1KOH - chain A; structure by X-ray diffraction, 3.80 A resolution.

== Chain A ==
Name: Tip associating protein
Organism: Homo sapiens
Reference sequence: Q9UBU9 (NXF1_HUMAN); residues 96-372 here = UniProt positions 96-372
Chain sequence (277 residues; each row starts with the number of its first residue):
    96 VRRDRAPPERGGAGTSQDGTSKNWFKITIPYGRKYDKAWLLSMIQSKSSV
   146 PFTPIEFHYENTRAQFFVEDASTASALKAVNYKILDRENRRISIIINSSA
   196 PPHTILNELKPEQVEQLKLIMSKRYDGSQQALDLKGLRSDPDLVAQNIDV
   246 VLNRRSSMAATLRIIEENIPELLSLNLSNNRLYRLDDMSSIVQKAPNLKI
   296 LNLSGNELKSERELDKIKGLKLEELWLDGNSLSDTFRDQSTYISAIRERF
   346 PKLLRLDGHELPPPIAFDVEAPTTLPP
Not modelled in the structure: 96-104, 363-372
Differences from the reference sequence: engineered mutation Ser-143 (Cys in Q9UBU9), Ser-252 (Cys in Q9UBU9), Ser-328 (Cys in Q9UBU9)
What the authors report for this chain:
  - mutagenesis - R233A, R276A, Y278A, K304A: decreased binding to MPMV CTE
  - mutagenesis - E164A, R186A, R307A, D329A, K347E: unchanged binding to CTE

== Summary ==
From the paper: R233A, R276A and Y278A, among others, reduce binding to MPMV CTE; E164A, R186A and R307A,
among others, leave binding to CTE unchanged; 9 substitutions were tested in all.
Chain A is Tip associating protein (Homo sapiens); the structure, The crystal structure and mutational
analysis of a novel RNA-binding domain found in the human tap ..., was determined by X-ray diffraction
together with 1KOO from the same study.
